Entry 6R5B (X-ray diffraction, 2.06 A resolution); this record covers chains A and E.

# Chain A
Molecule: Pro-Pro endopeptidase
Organism: Peptoclostridium difficile
Notes: EC 3.4.24.89
Reference sequence: Q183R7 (PPEP1_PEPD6); residue numbers follow UniProt; this construct covers 27-220
Chain sequence (198 residues; row label = number of the first residue in the row):
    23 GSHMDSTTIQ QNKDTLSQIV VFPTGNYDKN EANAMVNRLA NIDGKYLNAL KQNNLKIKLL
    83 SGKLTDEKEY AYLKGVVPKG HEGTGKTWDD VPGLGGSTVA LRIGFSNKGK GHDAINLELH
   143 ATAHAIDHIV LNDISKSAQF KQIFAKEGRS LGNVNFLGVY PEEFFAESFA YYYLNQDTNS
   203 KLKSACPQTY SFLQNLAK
Unresolved in the structure: 23-27
Construct notes: expression tag (23-26); engineered mutation H103 (Trp in Q183R7), A143 (Glu in Q183R7), F178 (Tyr in Q183R7)
Swiss-Prot annotation at these positions:
  - region: G117 to S119 (Interacts with substrate peptide)
  - binding site (Zn(2+)): H142, H146, E185
  - site (Interacts with substrate peptide): D135, H142
What the authors report for this chain:
  - contacts within the chain: K101-H103 (backbone contact)
  - conformationally variable residues (side-chain flip): H103
  - specificity-determining residues: V113 (proposed by the authors, not directly observed)
  - mutagenesis - K101A, K101E, K101E/E184K, E184K: decreased catalytic activity
  - mutagenesis - K101R: unchanged catalytic activity
  - mutagenesis - E184A: decreased catalytic activity on Abz-PP-Dnp
  - mutagenesis - E184A: decreased catalytic activity on Abz-AP-Dnp
  - mutagenesis - E184A: decreased catalytic activity on Abz-PA-Dnp
  - catalytic residues: K101 (proposed by the authors, not directly observed)

# Chain E
Molecule: Ace-glu-val-asn-pro-pro-val-lpd
Chain sequence (8 residues; numbered 118 to 125; the number before each row is that of its first residue):
   118 XEVNPPVX
Modified residues: ACE (acetyl group) at position 118; LPD (L-prolinamide) at position 125

# Chain A / chain E interface
Contacting residue pairs (44; chain A residue first):
  Y94(A) with V120(E)
  P100(A) with P122(E), hydrophobic
  K101(A) with N121(E), hydrogen bond; P122(E)
  G102(A) with LPD_125(E)
  H103(A) with P122(E); P123(E); LPD_125(E)
  T106(A) with LPD_125(E)
  K108(A) with LPD_125(E)
  W110(A) with N121(E); P122(E), hydrophobic
  V113(A) with P123(E)
  G115(A) with P123(E)
  L116(A) with V120(E), hydrophobic; N121(E)
  G117(A) with V120(E); N121(E), hydrogen bond (backbone-backbone)
  G118(A) with E119(E)
  S119(A) with ACE_118(E); E119(E), hydrogen bond (side chain-backbone)
  H134(A) with V124(E); LPD_125(E)
  D135(A) with V124(E), hydrogen bond (backbone-backbone); LPD_125(E)
  A136(A) with V124(E)
  L139(A) with P123(E), hydrophobic
  H142(A) with P122(E), hydrogen bond (side chain-backbone); P123(E); V124(E)
  H146(A) with N121(E); P122(E)
  H150(A) with E119(E), salt bridge
  D155(A) with E119(E)
  N175(A) with V124(E); LPD_125(E)
  F178(A) with P123(E); V124(E), hydrophobic; LPD_125(E)
  L179(A) with V124(E), hydrophobic
  E184(A) with N121(E)
  E185(A) with N121(E); P122(E)
  E189(A) with V124(E)
Interface residues without a listed pair, chain A (30 interface residues in all): T120, K158
The authors on this interface:
  - interface residues, chain A: H103(A)

# Summary
The interface between chain A and chain E involves 30 residues on one side and 8 on the other, with 5 hydrogen
bonds and 1 salt bridge. Polar pairs include H150(A)-E119(E), K101(A)-N121(E) and S119(A)-E119(E). From the
paper: the catalytic residue K101(A); K101A, K101E and K101E/E184K of chain A, among others, reduce catalytic
activity; 6 substitutions were tested in all.
Chain A is Pro-Pro endopeptidase (Peptoclostridium difficile) and chain E is Ace-glu-val-asn-pro-pro-val-lpd;
the structure, Crystal structure of PPEP-1(W103H/E143A/Y178F) in complex with substrate peptide
Ac-EVNPPVP-CONH2, was determined by X-ray diffraction (same publication as 6R4W, 6R4X, 6R4Z, 6R50, 6R51, 6R57,
6R59 and 6R5C).
